Entry 4NNW (X-ray diffraction, 2.60 A resolution); this record covers chains V and W of the 28 polymer chains in the assembly.

[Chain V]
Protein: Proteasome subunit beta type-2
Source organism: Saccharomyces cerevisiae S288c
UniProtKB: P25043 (PSB2_YEAST); residues 1-232 here correspond to UniProt positions 30-261 (UniProt number = residue number + 29)
Sequence (232 residues; each row starts with the number of its first residue):
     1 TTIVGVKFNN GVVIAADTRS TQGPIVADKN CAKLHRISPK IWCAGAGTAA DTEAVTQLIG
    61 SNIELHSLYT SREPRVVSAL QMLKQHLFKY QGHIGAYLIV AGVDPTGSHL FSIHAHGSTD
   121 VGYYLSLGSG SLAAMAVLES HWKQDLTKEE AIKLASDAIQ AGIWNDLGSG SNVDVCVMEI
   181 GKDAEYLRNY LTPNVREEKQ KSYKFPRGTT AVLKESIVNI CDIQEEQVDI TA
Not modelled in the structure: 223-232
Covalently attached groups: PHQ-Leu-Leu-Leu-ketoaldehyde, bound form (2MK) linked to Thr-1
Ion coordination: Mg2+: Ile-163, Asp-166, Ser-169 (shared with 1 residue of chain L)
Ligand contacts:
  - PHQ-Leu-Leu-Leu-ketoaldehyde, bound form (2MK; N-[(benzyloxy)carbonyl]-L-leucyl-N-[(2R,3S)-1,2-dihydroxy-5-methylhexan-3-yl]-L-leucinamide), molecule 1: Arg-19, Ser-20, Thr-21, Gln-22, Ala-27, Cys-31, Lys-33, Gly-45, Ala-46, Gly-47, Thr-48, Ala-49, Thr-52, Ser-129, Gly-168
  - PHQ-Leu-Leu-Leu-ketoaldehyde, bound form (2MK), molecule 2: His-114, His-116, Ser-118
UniProt features mapped onto this chain:
  - active site: Thr-1 (Nucleophile)

[Chain W]
Protein: Proteasome subunit beta type-3
Source organism: Saccharomyces cerevisiae S288c
UniProtKB: P25451 (PSB3_YEAST); residues 0-204 here correspond to UniProt positions 1-205 (UniProt number = residue number + 1)
Sequence (205 residues; numbered 0 to 204; the number before each row is that of its first residue; numbering starts at 0):
     0 MSDPSSINGG IVVAMTGKDC VAIACDLRLG SQSLGVSNKF EKIFHYGHVF LGITGLATDV
    60 TTLNEMFRYK TNLYKLKEER AIEPETFTQL VSSSLYERRF GPYFVGPVVA GINSKSGKPF
   120 IAGFDLIGCI DEAKDFIVSG TASDQLFGMC ESLYEPNLEP EDLFETISQA LLNAADRDAL
   180 SGWGAVVYII KKDEVVKRYL KMRQD
Not modelled in the structure: 0
Ion coordination: Mg2+: Asp-204 (shared with 3 residues of chain K)
Ligand contacts: PHQ-Leu-Leu-Leu-ketoaldehyde, bound form (2MK; N-[(benzyloxy)carbonyl]-L-leucyl-N-[(2R,3S)-1,2-dihydroxy-5-methylhexan-3-yl]-L-leucinamide): Arg-98, Asp-124, Leu-125, Cys-128
UniProt features mapped onto this chain:
  - modified residue: Ser-30 (Phosphoserine)
  - cross-link: Lys-69 (Glycyl lysine isopeptide (Lys-Gly) (interchain with G-Cter in ubiquitin))

[Chain V / chain W interface]
Pairs across the interface (60; chain V residue first):
  Ile-25(V) / Asp-143(W)
  Ile-25(V) / Phe-146(W)  hydrophobic
  Val-26(V) / Phe-146(W)
  Ala-27(V) / Asp-130(W)
  Asp-28(V) / Asp-130(W)
  Asp-28(V) / Glu-131(W)
  Lys-29(V) / Glu-150(W)  salt bridge
  Ala-49(V) / Cys-128(W)  hydrophobic
  Ala-50(V) / Tyr-95(W)
  Ala-50(V) / Ile-126(W)  hydrophobic
  Ala-50(V) / Cys-128(W)
  Asp-51(V) / Tyr-95(W)  hydrogen bond
  Asp-51(V) / Arg-98(W)  salt bridge
  Ala-54(V) / Tyr-95(W)
  Tyr-90(V) / Phe-99(W)  hydrophobic
  His-93(V) / Arg-98(W)  hydrogen bond (backbone-side chain)
  His-93(V) / Phe-99(W)
  Arg-196(V) / Glu-150(W)  salt bridge
  Lys-199(V) / Glu-150(W)
  Lys-199(V) / Ser-151(W)  hydrogen bond (side chain-backbone)
  Lys-199(V) / Tyr-153(W)  hydrogen bond (side chain-backbone)
  Ser-202(V) / Glu-154(W)  hydrogen bond
  Tyr-203(V) / Ser-151(W)
  Tyr-203(V) / Leu-152(W)  hydrophobic
  Tyr-203(V) / Glu-154(W)
  Lys-204(V) / Glu-154(W)
  Lys-204(V) / Asp-161(W)
  Phe-205(V) / Leu-152(W)  hydrophobic
  Phe-205(V) / Glu-164(W)
  Phe-205(V) / Gln-168(W)
  Arg-207(V) / Glu-158(W)
  Arg-207(V) / Glu-160(W)  salt bridge
  Arg-207(V) / Asp-161(W)  salt bridge
  Gly-208(V) / Glu-164(W)  hydrogen bond (backbone-side chain)
  Thr-209(V) / Glu-164(W)  hydrogen bond (backbone-side chain)
  Thr-210(V) / Glu-164(W)  hydrogen bond
  Thr-210(V) / Ser-167(W)
  Thr-210(V) / Gln-168(W)  hydrogen bond
  Thr-210(V) / Leu-199(W)
  Ala-211(V) / Leu-199(W)
  Ala-211(V) / Lys-200(W)  hydrogen bond (backbone-backbone)
  Val-212(V) / Phe-163(W)  hydrophobic
  Val-212(V) / Tyr-198(W)
  Leu-213(V) / Tyr-198(W)  hydrogen bond (backbone-backbone)
  Leu-213(V) / Leu-199(W)
  Leu-213(V) / Lys-200(W)
  Lys-214(V) / Arg-197(W)
  Lys-214(V) / Tyr-198(W)  hydrogen bond (backbone-backbone)
  Glu-215(V) / Lys-196(W)
  Glu-215(V) / Arg-197(W)  salt bridge
  Ser-216(V) / Val-195(W)
  Ser-216(V) / Lys-196(W)  hydrogen bond (backbone-backbone)
  Ile-217(V) / Val-194(W)
  Val-218(V) / Tyr-187(W)  hydrophobic
  Val-218(V) / Val-194(W)  hydrogen bond (backbone-backbone)
  Val-218(V) / Lys-196(W)
  Asn-219(V) / His-44(W)
  Ile-220(V) / Gly-46(W)
  Ile-220(V) / Val-194(W)  hydrophobic
  Asp-222(V) / Lys-74(W)  salt bridge
Interface residues without a listed pair, chain V (35 interface residues in all): Thr-48, Ile-94, Pro-206
Interface residues without a listed pair, chain W (39 interface residues in all): His-47, Phe-49, Asp-124, Leu-157, Thr-165, Leu-171, Glu-193

[Overview]
The interface between chain V and chain W involves 35 residues on one side and 39 on the other, with 14
hydrogen bonds and 7 salt bridges. Among the polar pairs are Lys-29(V)/Glu-150(W), Asp-51(V)/Arg-98(W) and
Arg-196(V)/Glu-150(W). Bound to chain V: PHQ-Leu-Leu-Leu-ketoaldehyde, bound form.
Here chain V is Proteasome subunit beta type-2 and chain W is Proteasome subunit beta type-3, both from
Saccharomyces cerevisiae S288c. Entry 4NNW (yCP in complex with Z-Leu-Leu-Leu-ketoaldehyde) was determined by
X-ray diffraction (same publication as 4NNN, 4NO1, 4NO6, 4NO8 and 4NO9).
